8H4L - chains B and N of the 5 polymer chains in the assembly; structure by electron microscopy, 3.07 A resolution.

Chain B:
Protein: Guanine nucleotide-binding protein G(I)/G(S)/G(T) subunit beta-1
Source organism: Homo sapiens
UniProt: P62873 (GBB1_HUMAN); numbering as in UniProt (aligned over 2-340)
Amino-acid sequence (345 residues; each row starts with the number of its first residue; numbers below 1 keep their minus sign (Met-4 is residue -4)):
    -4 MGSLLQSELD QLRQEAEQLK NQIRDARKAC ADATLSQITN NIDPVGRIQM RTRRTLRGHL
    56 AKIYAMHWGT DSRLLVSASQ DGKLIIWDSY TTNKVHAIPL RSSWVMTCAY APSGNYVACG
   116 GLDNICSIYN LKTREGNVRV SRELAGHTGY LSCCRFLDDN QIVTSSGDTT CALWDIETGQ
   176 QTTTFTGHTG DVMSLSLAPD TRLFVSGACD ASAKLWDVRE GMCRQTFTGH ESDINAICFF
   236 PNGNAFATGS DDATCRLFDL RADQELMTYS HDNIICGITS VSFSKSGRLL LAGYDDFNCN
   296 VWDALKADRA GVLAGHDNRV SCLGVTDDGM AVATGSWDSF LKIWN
Disordered / not traced: -4 to 2
Sequence notes: expression tag (-4 to 1)
UniProt features mapped onto this chain:
  - modified residue: Ser2 (N-acetylserine), His266 (Phosphohistidine)
  - natural variant: Leu30 (L30F: In MRD42; uncertain significance), Arg52 (R52G: In MRD42), Gly64 (G64V: In MRD42), Asp76 (D76E: In MRD42; D76G: In MRD42), Gly77 (G77S: In MRD42), Lys78 (K78R: In MRD42), Ile80 (I80N: In MRD42; I80T: In MRD42), His91 (H91R: In MRD42; uncertain significance), Ala92 (A92T: In MRD42), Pro94 (P94S: In MRD42), Leu95 (L95P: In MRD42), Arg96 (R96L: In MRD42), 5 further natural variant entries in UniProt

Chain N:
Protein: Nb35
Source organism: Lama glama
Amino-acid sequence (161 residues; numbered -21 to 139; the number before each row is that of its first residue; numbers below 1 keep their minus sign (Met-21 is residue -21)):
   -21 MKYLLPTAAA GLLLLAAQPA MAQVQLQESG GGLVQPGGSL RLSCAASGFT FSNYKMNWVR
    39 QAPGKGLEWV SDISQSGASI SYTGSVKGRF TISRDNAKNT LYLQMNSLKP EDTAVYYCAR
    99 CPAPFTRDCF DVTSTTYAYR GQGTQVTVSS AAALEHHHHH H
Disordered / not traced: -21 to 0, 129-139

Interface between chain B and chain N:
Contacting residue pairs - 8 pairs, chain B then chain N:
  Thr184(B) - Thr114(N)
  Glu226(B) - Gly26(N)
  Glu226(B) - Thr28(N)
  Glu226(B) - Tyr32(N)
  Glu226(B) - Arg98(N)  hydrogen bond (backbone-side chain)
  Ser227(B) - Pro100(N)  hydrogen bond (side chain-backbone)
  Ser227(B) - Tyr117(N)
  Asp228(B) - Tyr117(N)  hydrogen bond
Interface residues without a listed pair, chain B (8 interface residues in all): Asp205, Ala206, Asp246, Ile270
Interface residues without a listed pair, chain N (13 interface residues in all): Val2, Phe27, Ala101, Pro102, Phe103, Ala116

Summary:
8 residues of chain B face 13 of chain N across their interface, with 3 hydrogen bonds. Polar pairs include
Glu226(B)-Arg98(N), Ser227(B)-Pro100(N) and Asp228(B)-Tyr117(N).
Chain B is Guanine nucleotide-binding protein G(I)/G(S)/G(T) subunit beta-1 (Homo sapiens) and chain N is Nb35
(Lama glama); the structure, DHA-bound FFAR4 in complex with Gq, was determined by electron microscopy
together with 8H4I, 8H4K and 8IYS from the same study.
